PDB entry 8J6K | X-ray diffraction, 3.12 A resolution | chains A and B of the 4 polymer chains in the assembly

[Chain A]
Molecule: Caspase-4 subunit p20
Source organism: Homo sapiens
Reference sequence: P49662 (CASP4_HUMAN); residue numbers follow UniProt; this construct covers 102-270
Amino-acid sequence (169 residues; each row starts with the number of its first residue):
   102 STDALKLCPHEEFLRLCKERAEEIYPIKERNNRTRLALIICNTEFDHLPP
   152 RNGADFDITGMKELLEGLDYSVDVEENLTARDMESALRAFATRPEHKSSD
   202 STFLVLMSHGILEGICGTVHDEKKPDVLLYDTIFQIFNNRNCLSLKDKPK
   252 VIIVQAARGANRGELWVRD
Disordered / not traced: 102-103, 270
Differences from the reference sequence: engineered mutation Ala-258 (Cys in P49662)
UniProt features mapped onto this chain:
  - active site: His-210
  - mutagenesis: Arg-152 (R152A: Abolished ability to cleave IL18), Ile-212 (I212D: Abolished ability to cleave IL18; when associated with D-261), Ala-261 (A261D: Abolished ability to cleave IL18; when associated with D-212), Trp-267 (W267L/N: Abolished interaction with Gasdermin-D (GSDMD) and ability to mediate its cleavage. Abolished binding to IL18 and ability to mediate its cleavage), Arg-269 (R269D: Abolished binding to IL18 and ability to mediate its cleavage), Asp-270 (D270A: Abolished autoprocessing and ability to form a heterotetramer composed of Caspase-4 subunit p10 and Caspase-4 subunit p20, preventing ability to cleave GSDMD and induce pyroptosis)

[Chain B]
Molecule: Interleukin-18
Source organism: Homo sapiens
Reference sequence: Q14116 (IL18_HUMAN); residue numbers follow UniProt; this construct covers 1-193
Amino-acid sequence (194 residues; row label = number of the first residue in the row; numbering starts at 0):
     0 SMAAEPVEDNCINFVAMKFIDNTLYFIAEDDENLESDYFGKLESKLSVIR
    50 NLNDQVLFIDQGNRPLFEDMTDSDCRDNAPRTIFIISMYKDSQPRGMAVT
   100 ISVKCEKISTLSCENKIISFKEMNPPDNIKDTKSDIIFFQRSVPGHDNKM
   150 QFESSSYEGYFLACEKERDLFKLILKKEDELGDRSIMFTVQNED
Disordered / not traced: 0-7, 56-78, 88-95, 123-134, 178-182, 193
Differences from the reference sequence: expression tag (0)
UniProt features mapped onto this chain:
  - site (Cleavage): Asp-36, Tyr-37, Asp-71, Ser-72
  - mutagenesis: Asn-12 (N12A: Strongly decreased processing by CASP4 or CASP5; when associated with A-28), Glu-28 (E28A: Strongly decreased processing by CASP4 or CASP5; when associated with A-12), Leu-33 to Ser-35 (Abolished processing by CASP1, CASP4 or CASP5 and maturation), Asp-36 (D36A: Abolished processing by CASP1 or CASP4 or CASP5 and maturation), Tyr-37 to Phe-38 (Does not strongly affect cleavage by CASP4), Phe-38 (F38D: Abolished ability to bind the IL18R1 receptor without affecting its processing by CASP4), Lys-40 (K40A: Reduces binding to IL18R1 and the ability to induce IFNG production), Leu-41 (L41A: Impairs binding to IL18R1 and the ability to induce IFNG production), Lys-44 (K44A: Reduces binding to IL18R1 and the ability to induce IFNG production), Val-47 to Ile-48 (Decreased binding to CASP4), Arg-49 (R49A: Reduces binding to IL18R1 and the ability to induce IFNG production), Asp-53 (D53A: Reduces binding to IL18R1 and the ability to induce IFNG production), 17 further mutagenesis entries in UniProt

[Interface between chain A and chain B]
Pairs across the interface (27; chain A residue first):
  Leu-149(A) / Phe-38(B)  hydrophobic
  Pro-151(A) / Glu-34(B)
  Arg-152(A) / Asp-36(B)  salt bridge
  Asn-153(A) / Glu-34(B)
  His-210(A) / Ser-35(B)
  His-210(A) / Asp-36(B)  hydrogen bond (side chain-backbone)
  His-210(A) / Tyr-37(B)
  Gly-211(A) / Asp-36(B)  hydrogen bond (backbone-backbone)
  Gly-211(A) / Tyr-37(B)
  Ile-212(A) / Phe-38(B)  hydrophobic
  Cys-217(A) / Phe-38(B)  hydrophobic
  His-221(A) / Phe-38(B)
  Glu-223(A) / Phe-38(B)
  Gln-256(A) / Asp-36(B)  hydrogen bond
  Ala-258(A) / Asp-36(B)
  Ala-258(A) / Tyr-37(B)  hydrophobic
  Gly-260(A) / Tyr-37(B)
  Ala-261(A) / Tyr-37(B)  hydrophobic
  Arg-263(A) / Asp-8(B)
  Arg-263(A) / Asn-9(B)  hydrogen bond
  Arg-263(A) / Cys-10(B)  hydrogen bond (side chain-backbone)
  Trp-267(A) / Asn-12(B)  hydrogen bond
  Trp-267(A) / Glu-28(B)
  Trp-267(A) / Ile-48(B)  hydrophobic
  Trp-267(A) / Gln-190(B)  hydrogen bond (backbone-side chain)
  Arg-269(A) / Arg-49(B)
  Arg-269(A) / Glu-192(B)  salt bridge
Other interface residues (no listed pair), chain A (20 interface residues in all): Pro-150, Ser-209, Ala-257

[Summary]
20 residues of chain A face 14 of chain B across their interface, with 7 hydrogen bonds and 2 salt bridges.
Among the polar pairs are Arg-152(A)/Asp-36(B), Arg-269(A)/Glu-192(B) and His-210(A)/Asp-36(B).
Here chain A is Caspase-4 subunit p20 and chain B is Interleukin-18, both from Homo sapiens. Entry 8J6K
(Crystal structure of pro-interleukin-18 and caspase-4 complex) was determined by X-ray diffraction.
